PDB entry 6ZLY | X-ray diffraction, 1.79 A resolution | chains A and B

# Chain A (and B)
Protein: Peroxisome proliferator-activated receptor gamma
Source organism: Homo sapiens
Notes: chain B of this document is another copy of the same molecule, construct and numbering; everything in this record applies to it too
Reference sequence: P37231 (PPARG_HUMAN); residues 195-477 here correspond to UniProt positions 223-505 (UniProt number = residue number + 28)
Sequence (300 residues; numbered 178 to 477; the number before each row is that of its first residue):
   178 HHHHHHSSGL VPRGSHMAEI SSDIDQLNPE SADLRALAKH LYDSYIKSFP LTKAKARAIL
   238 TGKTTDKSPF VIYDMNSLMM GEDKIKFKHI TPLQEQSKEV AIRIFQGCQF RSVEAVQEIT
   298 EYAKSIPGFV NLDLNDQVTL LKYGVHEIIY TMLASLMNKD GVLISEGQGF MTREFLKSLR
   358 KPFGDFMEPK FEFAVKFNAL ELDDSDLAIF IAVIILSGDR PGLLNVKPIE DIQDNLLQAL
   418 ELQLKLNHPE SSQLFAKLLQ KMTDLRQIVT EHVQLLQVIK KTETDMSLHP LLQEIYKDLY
Not modelled in the structure: 178-206, 260-275, 475-477 (chain B: 178-206, 242, 258-275, 462-465, 474-477)
Construct notes: expression tag (178-194)
Ligand contacts: QMH ((2S)-2-[(4-hexoxyphenyl)carbonylamino]-3-methyl-butanoic acid): Phe-226, Phe-282, Cys-285, Gln-286, Arg-288, Ser-289, Ala-292, Glu-295, Ile-296, His-323, Ile-325, Ile-326, Tyr-327, Met-329, Leu-330, Leu-333, Phe-363, Met-364, Lys-367, His-449, Leu-453, Leu-469, Tyr-473
Curated features (UniProtKB/Swiss-Prot):
  - motif: Pro-467 to Asp-475 (9aaTAD)
  - binding site (rosiglitazone): Gln-286 to Ser-289, His-323, His-449, Tyr-473
  - cross-link: Lys-224 (Glycyl lysine isopeptide (Lys-Gly) (interchain with G-Cter in ubiquitin))

# How chain A and chain B interact
Residue-residue contacts - 40 pairs, chain A then chain B:
  Asp-396(A) / Lys-373(B)
  Asp-396(A) / Lys-438(B)  salt bridge
  Asp-396(A) / Asp-441(B)
  Gln-410(A) / Gln-437(B)  hydrogen bond
  Asp-411(A) / Ser-429(B)
  Asp-411(A) / Gln-430(B)
  Asp-411(A) / Lys-434(B)  salt bridge
  Leu-414(A) / Gln-430(B)
  Leu-414(A) / Ala-433(B)  hydrophobic
  Leu-414(A) / Gln-437(B)
  Gln-415(A) / Ser-429(B)  hydrogen bond
  Gln-415(A) / Gln-430(B)
  Glu-418(A) / Glu-418(B)
  Glu-418(A) / Gln-430(B)  hydrogen bond
  Ser-429(A) / Asp-411(B)  hydrogen bond
  Ser-429(A) / Gln-415(B)
  Gln-430(A) / Asp-411(B)
  Gln-430(A) / Leu-414(B)
  Gln-430(A) / Gln-415(B)
  Gln-430(A) / Glu-418(B)
  Gln-430(A) / Phe-432(B)
  Phe-432(A) / Gln-430(B)
  Phe-432(A) / Ala-433(B)  hydrophobic
  Ala-433(A) / Phe-432(B)  hydrophobic
  Ala-433(A) / Leu-436(B)  hydrophobic
  Lys-434(A) / Asp-411(B)  salt bridge
  Leu-436(A) / Ala-433(B)  hydrophobic
  Gln-437(A) / Gln-410(B)  hydrogen bond
  Gln-437(A) / Met-439(B)
  Met-439(A) / Gln-437(B)
  Met-439(A) / Thr-440(B)
  Thr-440(A) / Met-439(B)
  Thr-440(A) / Thr-440(B)
  Thr-440(A) / Arg-443(B)
  Arg-443(A) / Thr-440(B)  hydrogen bond
  Arg-443(A) / Asp-441(B)  salt bridge
  Gln-444(A) / Arg-443(B)
  Gln-444(A) / Thr-447(B)  hydrogen bond
  Thr-447(A) / Gln-444(B)  hydrogen bond
  Gln-451(A) / Gln-451(B)
Also at the interface, not in a pair above, chain A (21 interface residues in all): Lys-373, Asp-441
Also at the interface, not in a pair above, chain B (23 interface residues in all): Asp-396, Lys-422

# Overview
21 residues of chain A and 23 residues of chain B are in contact; the contacts include 8 hydrogen bonds and 4
salt bridges. Polar pairs include Asp-396(A)/Lys-438(B), Asp-411(A)/Lys-434(B) and Arg-443(A)/Asp-441(B).
Chain A binds compound QMH.
Chain A and chain B are both Peroxisome proliferator-activated receptor gamma (Homo sapiens); the structure,
Crystal structure of the complex between PPARgamma LBD and the ligand NV1362 (7a), was determined by X-ray
diffraction together with 6QJ5 from the same study.
